7X5F - chains A and C of the 4 polymer chains in the assembly; structure by X-ray diffraction, 2.60 A resolution.

Chain A:
Protein: Transcription factor MafG
Source organism: Homo sapiens
Reference sequence: O15525 (MAFG_HUMAN); residue numbers follow UniProt; this construct covers 21-123
Amino-acid sequence (104 residues; row label = number of the first residue in the row):
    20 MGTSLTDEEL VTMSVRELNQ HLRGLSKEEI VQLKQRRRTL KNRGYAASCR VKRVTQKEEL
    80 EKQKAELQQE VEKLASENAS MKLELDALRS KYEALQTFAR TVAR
Unresolved in the structure: 20-22, 123
Sequence notes: initiating methionine (20)
Curated features (UniProtKB/Swiss-Prot):
  - region: Lys-53 to Lys-76 (Basic motif), Leu-79 to Leu-93 (Leucine-zipper)
  - modified residue (N6-acetyllysine): Lys-53, Lys-60, Lys-71, Lys-76
  - mutagenesis: Lys-53 (K53A: Abolishes acetylation. Has no effect on binding to NFE2 but impairs the DNA binding and transcriptional activities of NFE2; when associated with A-60; A-71 and A-76), Lys-60 (K60A: Abolishes acetylation. Has no effect on binding to NFE2 but impairs the DNA binding and transcriptional activities of NFE2; when associated with A-53; A-71 and A-76), Lys-71 (K71A: Abolishes acetylation. Has no effect on binding to NFE2 but impairs the DNA binding and transcriptional activities of NFE2; when associated with A-53; A-60; and A-76), Lys-76 (K76A: Abolishes acetylation. Has no effect on binding to NFE2 but impairs the DNA binding and transcriptional activities of NFE2; when associated with A-53; A-60 and A-71)
What the authors report for this chain:
  - specificity-determining residues: Arg-57 (from molecular simulation)

Chain C:
Molecule: Synthetic DNA
Sequence (16 nucleotides; row label = number of the first residue in the row; numbering starts at 0):
     0 GCTGCTGAGT CACTGT

How chain A and chain C interact:
Residue-residue contacts - 16 pairs, chain A then chain C:
  Val-34(A) / DC1(C)  phosphate contact
  Lys-53(A) / DC1(C)  phosphate contact
  Arg-56(A) / DC1(C)  phosphate contact
  Arg-56(A) / DT2(C)  salt bridge to the phosphate
  Arg-57(A) / DT2(C)  base contact
  Arg-57(A) / DG3(C)  hydrogen bond to the base
  Arg-57(A) / DC4(C)  base contact
  Lys-60(A) / DG3(C)  phosphate contact
  Asn-61(A) / DC4(C)  hydrogen bond to the base
  Tyr-64(A) / DT2(C)  sugar contact
  Tyr-64(A) / DG3(C)  hydrogen bond to the phosphate
  Tyr-64(A) / DC4(C)  base contact
  Ser-67(A) / DC4(C)  phosphate contact
  Cys-68(A) / DT5(C)  phosphate contact
  Lys-71(A) / DC4(C)  salt bridge to the phosphate
  Arg-72(A) / DG6(C)  salt bridge to the phosphate
Other interface residues (no listed pair), chain A (12 interface residues in all): Ala-65

Overview:
12 residues of chain A face 6 of chain C across their interface; the contacts include 3 hydrogen bonds and 3
salt bridges. Among the polar pairs are Arg-57(A)/DG3(C), Asn-61(A)/DC4(C) and Tyr-64(A)/DG3(C). Curated
annotation (UniProt) lists 4 mutagenesis sites on chain A. From the paper: the specificity determinant
Arg-57(A).
Chain A is Transcription factor MafG (Homo sapiens) and chain C is Synthetic DNA; the structure, Nrf2-MafG
heterodimer bound with CsMBE2, was determined by X-ray diffraction together with 7X5E and 7X5G from the same
study.
